2GMX - chains A and F; structure by X-ray diffraction, 3.50 A resolution.

Chain A:
Molecule: Mitogen-activated protein kinase 8
Organism: Homo sapiens
Notes: EC 2.7.11.24
Reference sequence: P45983 (MK08_HUMAN); residue numbers follow UniProt; this construct covers 1-364
Sequence (370 residues; numbered 1 to 370; the number before each row is that of its first residue):
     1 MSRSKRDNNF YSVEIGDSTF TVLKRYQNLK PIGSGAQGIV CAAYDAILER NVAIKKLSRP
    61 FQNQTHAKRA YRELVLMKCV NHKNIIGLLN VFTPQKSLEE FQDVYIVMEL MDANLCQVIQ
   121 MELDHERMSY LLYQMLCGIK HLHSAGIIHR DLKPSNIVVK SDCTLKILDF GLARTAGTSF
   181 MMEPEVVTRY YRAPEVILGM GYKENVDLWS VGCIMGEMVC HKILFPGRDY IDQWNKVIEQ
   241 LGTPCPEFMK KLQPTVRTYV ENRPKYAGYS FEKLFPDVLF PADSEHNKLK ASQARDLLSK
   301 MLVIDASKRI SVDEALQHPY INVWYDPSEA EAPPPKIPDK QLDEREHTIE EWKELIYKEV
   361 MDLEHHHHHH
Unresolved in the structure: 1-7, 366-370
Differences from the reference sequence: engineered mutation E183 (Thr in P45983), E185 (Tyr in P45983); expression tag (365-370)
Small-molecule neighbours: 877 (N-(4-amino-5-cyano-6-ethoxypyridin-2-yl)-2-(4-bromo-2,5-dimethoxyphenyl)acetamide): I32, G33, V40, A42, A53, K55, I86, M108, E109, L110, M111, D112, A113, N114, S155, V158, L168
Swiss-Prot annotation at these positions:
  - active site: D151 (Proton acceptor)
  - binding site (ATP): I32 to V40, K55
  - modified residue: C116 (S-nitrosocysteine)

Chain F:
Molecule: C-jun-amino-terminal kinase-interacting protein 1
Notes: fragment: PepJIP1 peptide
Reference sequence: Q9UQF2 (JIP1_HUMAN); residues 553-563 here correspond to UniProt positions 157-167 (UniProt number = residue number - 396)
Sequence (11 residues; each row starts with the number of its first residue):
   553 RPKRPTTLNL F
Unresolved in the structure: 553
Swiss-Prot annotation at these positions:
  - region: R553 to F563 (Minimal inhibitory domain (MID))

Chain A / chain F interface:
Contacting residue pairs (19; chain A residue first):
  K83(A) - R556(F)
  A113(A) - L562(F)  hydrophobic
  Q117(A) - F563(F)
  M121(A) - N561(F)
  M121(A) - L562(F)  hydrophobic
  R127(A) - L560(F)
  Y130(A) - R556(F)
  Y130(A) - P557(F)
  V159(A) - L562(F)
  K160(A) - L560(F)
  S161(A) - T558(F)
  S161(A) - T559(F)
  S161(A) - L560(F)  hydrogen bond (backbone-backbone)
  D162(A) - T558(F)
  D162(A) - T559(F)
  C163(A) - T559(F)  hydrogen bond (side chain-backbone)
  C163(A) - L560(F)  hydrophobic
  W324(A) - R556(F)  hydrogen bond (backbone-side chain)
  E329(A) - R556(F)  salt bridge
Interface residues without a listed pair, chain A (20 interface residues in all): D112, V118, L123, E126, L131, Y325, D326
Interface residues without a listed pair, chain F (9 interface residues in all): K555

Summary:
The interface between chain A and chain F involves 20 residues on one side and 9 on the other; the contacts
include 3 hydrogen bonds and 1 salt bridge. Polar pairs include E329(A)-R556(F), C163(A)-T559(F) and
W324(A)-R556(F). Ligands of chain A: compound 877.
Chain A is Mitogen-activated protein kinase 8 (Homo sapiens) and chain F is C-jun-amino-terminal
kinase-interacting protein 1; the structure, Selective Aminopyridine-Based C-Jun N-terminal Kinase inhibitors
with cellular activity, was determined by X-ray diffraction.
